PDB entry 4LNN | X-ray diffraction, 3.10 A resolution | chains E and K of the 12 polymer chains in the assembly

[Chain E (and K)]
Protein: Glutamine synthetase
Source organism: Bacillus subtilis
Notes: EC 6.3.1.2; chain K of this document is another copy of the same molecule, construct and numbering; everything in this record applies to it too
UniProt: P12425 (GLNA_BACSU); numbering as in UniProt (aligned over 2-444)
Chain sequence (443 residues; row label = number of the first residue in the row):
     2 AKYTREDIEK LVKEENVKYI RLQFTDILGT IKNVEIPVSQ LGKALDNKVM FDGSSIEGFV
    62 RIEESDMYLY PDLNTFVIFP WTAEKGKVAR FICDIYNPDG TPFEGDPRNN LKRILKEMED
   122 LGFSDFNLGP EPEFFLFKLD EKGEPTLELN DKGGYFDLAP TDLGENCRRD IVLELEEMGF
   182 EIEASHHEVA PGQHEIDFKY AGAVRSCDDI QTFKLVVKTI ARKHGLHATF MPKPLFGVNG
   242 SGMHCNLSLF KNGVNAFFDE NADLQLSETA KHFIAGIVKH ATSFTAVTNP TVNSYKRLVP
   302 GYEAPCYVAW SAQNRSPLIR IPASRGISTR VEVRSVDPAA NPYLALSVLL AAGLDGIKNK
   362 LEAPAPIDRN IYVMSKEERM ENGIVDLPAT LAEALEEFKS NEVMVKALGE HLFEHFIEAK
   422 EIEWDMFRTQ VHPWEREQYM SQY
Unresolved in the structure: 301-305
Metal / ion sites: Mg2+ site 1: Glu132, Glu333; Mg2+ site 2: Glu134, Glu189, Glu196
From the paper describing this entry:
  - catalytic residues: Asp53, Glu304, Arg316 (proposed by the authors, not directly observed)
  - mutagenesis - R62A: unchanged catalytic activity on ammonium
  - mutagenesis - E304A: decreased binding to ammonium
  - mutagenesis - R62A: abolished signaling
  - mutagenesis - E304A/A305G: abolished catalytic activity
  - mutagenesis - R62A: unchanged binding to ammonium

[How chain E and chain K interact]
Contacting residue pairs (93; chain E residue first):
  Leu29(E) with Gln443(K); Tyr444(K)
  Thr31(E) with Gln443(K)
  Leu148(E) with Arg437(K)
  Lys219(E) with Ser442(K); Tyr444(K)
  His228(E) with Met441(K); Ser442(K)
  Thr230(E) with Met441(K), hydrogen bond (side chain-backbone); Tyr444(K)
  Phe231(E) with Tyr444(K), hydrogen bond (backbone-backbone)
  Met232(E) with Glu436(K); Arg437(K); Tyr440(K), hydrophobic; Met441(K)
  Lys234(E) with Val432(K)
  Pro235(E) with Val432(K); Arg437(K), hydrogen bond (backbone-side chain)
  Phe237(E) with Thr430(K); Gln431(K); Val432(K), hydrophobic
  Thr292(E) with Tyr440(K); Tyr444(K)
  Val293(E) with Tyr440(K), hydrogen bond (backbone-side chain)
  Asn294(E) with Val432(K); Glu436(K), hydrogen bond; Tyr440(K)
  Tyr296(E) with Arg429(K)
  Lys297(E) with Phe428(K); Arg429(K), hydrogen bond (side chain-backbone); Gln431(K), hydrogen bond (side chain-backbone); His433(K); Glu436(K), salt bridge
  Leu299(E) with Arg429(K), hydrogen bond (backbone-side chain)
  Val300(E) with Arg429(K); Thr430(K)
  Ala340(E) with Tyr444(K)
  Ala390(E) with Arg429(K)
  Lys421(E) with Tyr444(K)
  Glu424(E) with Tyr440(K), hydrogen bond
  Met427(E) with Trp435(K), hydrophobic; Gln439(K)
  Phe428(E) with His433(K); Trp435(K), hydrophobic; Glu436(K)
  Arg429(E) with Tyr296(K); Lys297(K); Leu299(K); Val300(K); Ala390(K)
  Thr430(E) with Phe237(K); Val300(K)
  Gln431(E) with Phe237(K); Lys297(K), hydrogen bond (backbone-side chain); Trp435(K)
  Val432(E) with Lys234(K); Pro235(K); Phe237(K), hydrophobic; Asn294(K)
  His433(E) with Lys297(K); Phe428(K); His433(K); Trp435(K)
  Pro434(E) with Pro434(K)
  Trp435(E) with Phe428(K), hydrophobic; Gln431(K); His433(K)
  Glu436(E) with Met232(K); Asn294(K), hydrogen bond; Lys297(K), salt bridge; Phe428(K)
  Arg437(E) with Leu148(K); Met232(K); Pro235(K), hydrogen bond (side chain-backbone)
  Tyr440(E) with Met232(K), hydrophobic; Thr292(K); Val293(K), hydrogen bond (side chain-backbone); Asn294(K); Glu424(K), hydrogen bond
  Met441(E) with Leu148(K), hydrophobic; His228(K); Thr230(K); Met232(K)
  Ser442(E) with Lys219(K), hydrogen bond (backbone-side chain); His228(K)
  Gln443(E) with Thr31(K); Lys219(K)
  Tyr444(E) with Leu29(K); Lys219(K); Phe231(K), hydrogen bond (backbone-backbone); Thr292(K); Ala340(K); Lys421(K)
Also at the interface, not in a pair above, chain E (42 interface residues in all): Pro146, Leu236, Thr391, Trp425
Also at the interface, not in a pair above, chain K (42 interface residues in all): Leu236, Thr391, Trp425, Met427

[Overview]
Chain E and chain K each contribute 42 residues to their interface, with 16 hydrogen bonds and 2 salt bridges.
Among the polar pairs are Lys297(E)-Glu436(K), Thr230(E)-Met441(K) and Phe231(E)-Tyr444(K). The paper reports
catalytic residues Asp53(E), Glu304(E) and Arg316(E); E304A of chain E reduces binding to ammonium; 3
substitutions were tested in all.
Both chains are Glutamine synthetase (Bacillus subtilis). Entry 4LNN (B. subtilis glutamine synthetase
structures reveal large active site conformational changes and basis for isoenzyme specific ...) was
determined by X-ray diffraction together with 4LNF, 4LNO, 4LNI and 4LNK from the same study.
